PDB entry 6PSR | electron microscopy, 3.40 A resolution | chains H and J of the 10 polymer chains in the assembly

== Chain H ==
Protein: DNA-directed RNA polymerase subunit alpha
From: Escherichia coli
Notes: EC 2.7.7.6
Reference sequence: P0A7Z4 (RPOA_ECOLI); residues 1-329 here = UniProt positions 1-329
Amino-acid sequence (329 residues; numbered 1 to 329; the number before each row is that of its first residue):
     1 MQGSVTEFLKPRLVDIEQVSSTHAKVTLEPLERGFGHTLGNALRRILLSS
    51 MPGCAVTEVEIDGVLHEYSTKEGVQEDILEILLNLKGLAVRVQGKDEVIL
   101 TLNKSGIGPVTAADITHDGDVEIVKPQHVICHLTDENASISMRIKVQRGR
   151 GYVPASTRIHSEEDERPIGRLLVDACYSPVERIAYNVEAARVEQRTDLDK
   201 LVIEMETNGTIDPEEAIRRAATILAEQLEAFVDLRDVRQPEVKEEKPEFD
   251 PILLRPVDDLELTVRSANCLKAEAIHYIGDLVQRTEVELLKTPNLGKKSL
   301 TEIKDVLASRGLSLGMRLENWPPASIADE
Disordered / not traced: 1-3, 159-170, 235-329

== Chain J ==
Protein: DNA-directed RNA polymerase subunit beta'
From: Escherichia coli
Notes: EC 2.7.7.6
Reference sequence: P0A8T7 (RPOC_ECOLI); numbering as in UniProt (aligned over 2-1407)
Amino-acid sequence (1430 residues; each row starts with the number of its first residue):
     1 VKDLLKFLKAQTKTEEFDAIKIALASPDMIRSWSFGEVKKPETINYRTFK
    51 PERDGLFCARIFGPVKDYECLCGKYKRLKHRGVICEKCGVEVTQTKVRRE
   101 RMGHIELASPTAHIWFLKSLPSRIGLLLDMPLRDIERVLYFESYVVIEGG
   151 MTNLERQQILTEEQYLDALEEFGDEFDAKMGAEAIQALLKSMDLEQECEQ
   201 LREELNETNSETKRKKLTKRIKLLEAFVQSGNKPEWMILTVLPVLPPDLR
   251 PLVPLDGGRFATSDLNDLYRRVINRNNRLKRLLDLAAPDIIVRNEKRMLQ
   301 EAVDALLDNGRRGRAITGSNKRPLKSLADMIKGKQGRFRQNLLGKRVDYS
   351 GRSVITVGPYLRLHQCGLPKKMALELFKPFIYGKLELRGLATTIKAAKKM
   401 VEREEAVVWDILDEVIREHPVLLNRAPTLHRLGIQAFEPVLIEGKAIQLH
   451 PLVCAAYNADFDGDQMAVHVPLTLEAQLEARALMMSTNNILSPANGEPII
   501 VPSQDVVLGLYYMTRDCVNAKGEGMVLTGPKEAERLYRSGLASLHARVKV
   551 RITEYEKDANGELVAKTSLKDTTVGRAILWMIVPKGLPYSIVNQALGKKA
   601 ISKMLNTCYRILGLKPTVIFADQIMYTGFAYAARSGASVGIDDMVIPEKK
   651 HEIISEAEAEVAEIQEQFQSGLVTAGERYNKVIDIWAAANDRVSKAMMDN
   701 LQTETVINRDGQEEKQVSFNSIYMMADSGARGSAAQIRQLAGMRGLMAKP
   751 DGSIIETPITANFREGLNVLQYFISTHGARKGLADTALKTANSGYLTRRL
   801 VDVAQDLVVTEDDCGTHEGIMMTPVIEGGDVKEPLRDRVLGRVTAEDVLK
   851 PGTADILVPRNTLLHEQWCDLLEENSVDAVKVRSVVSCDTDFGVCAHCYG
   901 RDLARGHIINKGEAIGVIAAQSIGEPGTQLTMRTFHIGGAASRAAAESSI
   951 QVKNKGSIKLSNVKSVVNSSGKLVITSRNTELKLIDEFGRTKESYKVPYG
  1001 AVLAKGDGEQVAGGETVANWDPHTMPVITEVSGFVRFTDMIDGQTITRQT
  1051 DELTGLSSLVVLDSAERTAGGKDLRPALKIVDAQGNDVLIPGTDMPAQYF
  1101 LPGKAIVQLEDGVQISSGDTLARIPQESGGTKDITGGLPRVADLFEARRP
  1151 KEPAILAEISGIVSFGKETKGKRRLVITPVDGSDPYEEMIPKWRQLNVFE
  1201 GERVERGDVISDGPEAPHDILRLRGVHAVTRYIVNEVQDVYRLQGVKIND
  1251 KHIEVIVRQMLRKATIVNAGSSDFLEGEQVEYSRVKIANRELEANGKVGA
  1301 TYSRDLLGITKASLATESFISAASFQETTRVLTEAAVAGKRDELRGLKEN
  1351 VIVGRLIPAGTGYAYHQDRMRRRAAGEAPAAPQVTAEDASASLAELLNAG
  1401 LGGSDNELELEVLFQGPSSGHHHHHHHHHH
Disordered / not traced: 1-15, 938-947, 1127-1131, 1376-1430
Sequence notes: expression tag (1, 1408-1430)
Metal / ion sites: Zn2+ site 1: Cys70, Cys72, Cys85, Cys88; Mg2+: Asp460, Asp462, Asp464; Zn2+ site 2: Cys814, Cys888, Cys895, Cys898
Small-molecule neighbours: chapso (1N7): Phe935, Ile937, Leu1243, Gln1244

== How chain H and chain J interact ==
Pairs across the interface (34):
  Arg44(H) - Arg538(J)
  Leu48(H) - Arg535(J)
  Leu48(H) - Arg538(J)
  Leu48(H) - Ser539(J)
  Leu79(H) - Val526(J)  hydrophobic
  Leu79(H) - Leu569(J)  hydrophobic
  Glu80(H) - Arg551(J)  hydrogen bond (backbone-side chain)
  Glu80(H) - Leu569(J)
  Leu83(H) - Val526(J)  hydrophobic
  Leu83(H) - Leu527(J)
  Leu83(H) - Arg551(J)
  Leu83(H) - Leu569(J)  hydrophobic
  Asn84(H) - Arg551(J)  hydrogen bond
  Lys86(H) - Val526(J)  hydrogen bond (side chain-backbone)
  Lys86(H) - Glu532(J)  salt bridge
  Tyr152(H) - Glu532(J)  hydrogen bond
  Tyr152(H) - Leu536(J)  hydrophobic
  Tyr152(H) - Leu541(J)  hydrophobic
  Asp174(H) - Met525(J)
  Cys176(H) - Glu532(J)  hydrogen bond
  Cys176(H) - Arg535(J)
  Val180(H) - Arg535(J)
  Glu181(H) - Lys531(J)
  Glu181(H) - Arg535(J)  hydrogen bond (backbone-side chain)
  Arg182(H) - Glu534(J)  salt bridge
  Arg182(H) - Met581(J)  hydrogen bond
  Arg191(H) - Trp409(J)
  Arg191(H) - Asp410(J)  salt bridge
  Arg191(H) - Asp413(J)  salt bridge
  Gln194(H) - Lys370(J)
  Gln194(H) - Trp409(J)
  Thr196(H) - Lys370(J)  hydrogen bond
  Thr196(H) - Glu443(J)
  Glu206(H) - Lys531(J)  salt bridge
Interface residues without a listed pair, chain H (18 interface residues in all): Pro154
Interface residues without a listed pair, chain J (21 interface residues in all): Leu441, Thr528

== In short ==
Chain H and chain J form an interface of 18 and 21 residues respectively; the contacts include 8 hydrogen
bonds and 5 salt bridges. Polar contacts include Lys86(H)-Glu532(J), Arg182(H)-Glu534(J) and
Arg191(H)-Asp410(J). Chain J binds chapso. Cys70(J), Cys72(J), Cys85(J) and Cys88(J) form the Zn2+ site 1.
Here chain H is DNA-directed RNA polymerase subunit alpha and chain J is DNA-directed RNA polymerase subunit
beta', both from Escherichia coli. Entry 6PSR (Escherichia coli RNA polymerase promoter unwinding intermediate
(TRPi1) with TraR and rpsT P2 promoter) was determined by electron microscopy together with 6PSQ, 6PSS, 6PST,
6PSU, 6PSV and 6PSW from the same study.
